129L - chain A; structure by X-ray diffraction, 1.70 A resolution.

[Chain A]
Name: T4 lysozyme
Organism: Enterobacteria phage T4
Notes: EC 3.2.1.17
UniProt: P00720 (LYCV_BPT4); residues 1-164 here = UniProt positions 1-164
Chain sequence (164 residues; row label = number of the first residue in the row):
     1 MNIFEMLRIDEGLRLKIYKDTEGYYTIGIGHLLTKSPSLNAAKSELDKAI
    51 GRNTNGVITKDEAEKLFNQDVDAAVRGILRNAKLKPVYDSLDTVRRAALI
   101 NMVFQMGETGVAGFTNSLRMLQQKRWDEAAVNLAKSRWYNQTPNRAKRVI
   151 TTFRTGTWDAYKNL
Disordered / not traced: 163-164
Construct notes: conflict Thr54 (Cys in P00720), Thr93 (Ala in P00720), Ala97 (Cys in P00720)
UniProt features mapped onto this chain:
  - active site (Proton donor/acceptor): Glu11, Asp20
  - binding site (substrate): Leu32, Phe104, Ser117, Asn132

[In short]
UniProt lists active-site residues Glu11 and Asp20 and 4 substrate-binding residues.
Chain A is T4 lysozyme (Enterobacteria phage T4); the structure, Structures of randomly generated mutants of
T4 lysozyme show that protein stability can be enhanced by ..., was determined by X-ray diffraction, deposited
together with 130L and 131L.
